Entry 6FJG (X-ray diffraction, 1.73 A resolution); this record covers chain A.

Chain A:
Molecule: Beta-fructofuranosidase
Source organism: Phaffia rhodozyma
UniProt: J7HDY4 (J7HDY4_PHARH); residues 1-665 here = UniProt positions 1-665
Sequence (665 residues; each row starts with the number of its first residue):
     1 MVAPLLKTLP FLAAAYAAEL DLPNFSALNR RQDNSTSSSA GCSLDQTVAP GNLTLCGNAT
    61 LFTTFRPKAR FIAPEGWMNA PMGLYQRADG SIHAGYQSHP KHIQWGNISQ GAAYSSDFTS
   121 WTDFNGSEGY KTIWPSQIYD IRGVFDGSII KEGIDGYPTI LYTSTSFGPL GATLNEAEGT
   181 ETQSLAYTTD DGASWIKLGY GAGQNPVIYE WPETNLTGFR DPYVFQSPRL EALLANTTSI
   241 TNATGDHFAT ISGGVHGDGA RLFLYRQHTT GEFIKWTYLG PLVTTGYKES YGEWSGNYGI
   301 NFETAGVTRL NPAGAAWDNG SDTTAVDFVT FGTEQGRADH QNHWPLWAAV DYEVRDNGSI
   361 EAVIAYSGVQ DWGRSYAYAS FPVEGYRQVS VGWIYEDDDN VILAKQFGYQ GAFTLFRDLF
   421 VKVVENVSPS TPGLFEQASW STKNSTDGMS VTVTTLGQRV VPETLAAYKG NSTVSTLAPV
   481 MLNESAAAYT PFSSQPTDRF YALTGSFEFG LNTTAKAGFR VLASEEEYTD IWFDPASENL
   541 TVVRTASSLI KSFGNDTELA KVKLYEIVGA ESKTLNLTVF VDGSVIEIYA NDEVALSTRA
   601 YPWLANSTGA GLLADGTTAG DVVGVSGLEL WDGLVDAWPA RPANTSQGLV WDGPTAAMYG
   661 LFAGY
Not modelled in the structure: 1-41
Differences from the reference sequence: conflict V2 (Ile in J7HDY4), A663 (Ser in J7HDY4), Y665 (Arg in J7HDY4); engineered mutation A80 (Asp in J7HDY4)
Disulfide bonds: C42-C56
Glycans and other covalent adducts: N-acetylglucosamine (NAG) linked to N52, N125, N215, N236, N242, N319, N357, N444, N471, N483, N512, N539, N555, N576, N606, N644; glycan linked to N58, N107
Small-molecule neighbours:
  - beta-D-fructofuranose (FRU): N79, A80, Q97, W105, I108, F145, D146, R220, D221, E303, T304, Y376, A377, W393
  - P-nitrophenol (NPO), molecule 1: N79, W105, R142, F145, L170, L661
  - P-nitrophenol (NPO), molecule 2: L465, A502, L503, T504, T578, F580, E629, L630, W631
From the paper describing this entry:
  - binding site for P-nitrophenol: N79, W105, L170
  - mutagenesis - D80A: abolished catalytic activity
  - catalytic residues: D221, E303, E334 (citing earlier work)

Overview:
Chain A binds beta-D-fructofuranose and P-nitrophenol. N-acetylglucosamine is covalently linked to N52, N58,
N107, N125, N215 and N236 and 12 more. From the paper: catalytic residues D221, E303 and E334; D80A abolishes
catalytic activity.
Chain A is Beta-fructofuranosidase (Phaffia rhodozyma); the structure, Structure of D80A-fructofuranosidase
from Xanthophyllomyces dendrorhous complexed with fructose and 4-nitrophenol, was determined by X-ray
diffraction together with 6S2G, 6S3Z, 6S82 and 6FJE from the same study.
